6FL0 - chains A and G; structure by X-ray diffraction, 2.90 A resolution.

Chain A (and G):
Molecule: membrane attack complex assembly inhibitor BGA71
Source organism: Borreliella bavariensis
Notes: chain G of this document is another copy of the same molecule, construct and numbering; everything in this record applies to it too
UniProtKB: Q6ASF4 (Q6ASF4_BORBP); residues 6-195 here correspond to UniProt positions 62-251 (UniProt number = residue number + 56)
Chain sequence (194 residues; numbered 2 to 195; the number before each row is that of its first residue):
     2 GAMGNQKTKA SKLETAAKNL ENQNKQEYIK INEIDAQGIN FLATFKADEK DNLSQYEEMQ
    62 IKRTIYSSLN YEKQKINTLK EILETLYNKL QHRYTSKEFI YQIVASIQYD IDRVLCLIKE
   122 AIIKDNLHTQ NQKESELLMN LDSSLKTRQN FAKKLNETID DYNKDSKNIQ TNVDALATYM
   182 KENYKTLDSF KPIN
Disordered / not traced: 2-11, 195 (chain G: 2-13, 126-136, 195)
Construct notes: expression tag (2-5)

Chain A / chain G interface:
Disulfides between the chains: Cys117(A)-Cys117(G)
Pairs across the interface (23; chain A residue first):
  Glu15(A) with Asn53(G); Ser55(G); Glu58(G)
  Lys19(A) with Gln56(G)
  Glu22(A) with Tyr57(G)
  Lys26(A) with Tyr29(G), hydrogen bond
  Tyr29(A) with Lys26(G), hydrogen bond
  Asn53(A) with Glu15(G)
  Tyr57(A) with Lys120(G)
  Glu58(A) with Ile123(G)
  Tyr110(A) with Glu121(G), hydrogen bond
  Cys117(A) with Cys117(G), disulfide
  Lys120(A) with Tyr57(G)
  Glu121(A) with Tyr110(G); Arg114(G), salt bridge
  Ile123(A) with Glu58(G)
  Ile124(A) with Tyr110(G), hydrophobic
  Asn127(A) with Glu58(G); Tyr102(G); Gln103(G)
  Leu128(A) with Tyr102(G); Gln103(G); Ser107(G)
Other interface residues (no listed pair), chain A (20 interface residues in all): Ser55, Gln56, Ala106, His129
Other interface residues (no listed pair), chain G (21 interface residues in all): Lys19, Glu22, Ala106, Ile124

Overview:
The interface between chain A and chain G involves 20 residues on one side and 21 on the other, with 1
disulfide bond, 3 hydrogen bonds and 1 salt bridge. Polar contacts include Glu121(A)-Arg114(G),
Lys26(A)-Tyr29(G) and Tyr110(A)-Glu121(G).
Both chains are membrane attack complex assembly inhibitor BGA71 (Borreliella bavariensis). Entry 6FL0
(Crystal structure of the membrane attack complex assembly inhibitor BGA71 from Lyme disease agent Borreliella
bavariensis) was determined by X-ray diffraction together with 6FMH from the same study.
